PDB entry 3GNI | X-ray diffraction, 2.35 A resolution | chains A and B

[Chain A]
Protein: Protein Mo25
From: Homo sapiens
UniProt: Q9Y376 (CAB39_HUMAN); residues 1-341 here = UniProt positions 1-341
Chain sequence (341 residues; each row starts with the number of its first residue):
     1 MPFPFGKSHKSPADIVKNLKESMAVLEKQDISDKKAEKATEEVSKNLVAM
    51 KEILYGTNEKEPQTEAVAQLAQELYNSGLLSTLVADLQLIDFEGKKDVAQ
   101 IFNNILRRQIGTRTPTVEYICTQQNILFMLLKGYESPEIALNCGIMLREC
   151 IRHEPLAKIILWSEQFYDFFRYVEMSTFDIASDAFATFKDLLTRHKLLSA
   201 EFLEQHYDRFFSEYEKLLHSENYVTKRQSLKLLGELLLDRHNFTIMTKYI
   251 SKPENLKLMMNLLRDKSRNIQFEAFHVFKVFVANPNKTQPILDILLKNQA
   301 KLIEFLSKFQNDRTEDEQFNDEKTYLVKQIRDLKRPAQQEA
Unresolved in the structure: 1, 337-341
Curated features (UniProtKB/Swiss-Prot):
  - mutagenesis: Arg240 (R240A: Abolishes activation of STK11/LKB1; when associated with A-243), Phe243 (F243A: Abolishes activation of STK11/LKB1; when associated with A-240)
Reported in the primary citation:
  - mutagenesis - R227A/M260A: abolished binding to TNP-ATP

[Chain B]
Protein: STRAD alpha
From: Homo sapiens
Notes: fragment: Protein kinase domain
UniProt: Q7RTN6 (STRAA_HUMAN); residue numbers follow UniProt; this construct covers 59-431
Chain sequence (389 residues; numbered -16 to 431; 59 numbers in that range are skipped by the numbering (no residue carries them; nothing is unmodelled there); the number before each row is that of its first residue; numbers below 1 keep their minus sign (Met-16 is residue -16)):
   -16 MAHHHHHHMENLYFQG
    59 MSSFLPEGGCYELLTVIGKGFEDLMTVNLARYKPTGEYVTVRRINLEACS
   109 NEMVTFLQGELHVSKLFNHPNIVPYRATFIADNELWVVTSFMAYGSAKDL
   159 ICTHFMDGMNELAIAYILQGVLKALDYIHHMGYVHRSVKASHILISVDGK
   209 VYLSGLRSNLSMISHGQRQRVVHDFPKYSVKVLPWLSPEVLQQNLQGYDA
   259 KSDIYSVGITACELANGHVPFKDMPATQMLLEKLNGTVPCLLDTSTIPAE
   309 ELTMSPSRSVANSGLSDSLTTSTPRPSNGDSPSHPYHRTFSPHFHHFVEQ
   359 CLQRNPDARPSASTLLNHSFFKQIKRRASEALPELLRPVTPITNFEGSQS
   409 QDHSGIFGLVTNLEELEVDDWEF
Unresolved in the structure: -16, -1, 59, 292-347, 383-385, 402-424
Sequence notes: expression tag (-16 to -1)
Curated features (UniProtKB/Swiss-Prot):
  - modified residue (Phosphothreonine): Thr329, Thr419
  - mutagenesis: Tyr185 (Y185F: Suppresses STK11/LKB1 activation without affecting complex assembly), His231 (H231A: Inhibits interaction with STK11/LKB1; when associated with A-), Phe233 (F233A: Inhibits interaction with STK11/LKB1; when associated with A-), Leu241 (L241A: Inhibits interaction with STK11/LKB1), Gln251 (Q251A: Inhibits interaction with STK11/LKB1), Thr329 (T329A: Loss of STK11/LKB1-mediated phosphorylation), Thr419 (T419A: Loss of STK11/LKB1-mediated phosphorylation)
Small-molecule neighbours: ATP (adenosine-5'-triphosphate): Ile75, Gly76, Lys77, Gly78, Phe79, Glu80, Met83, Val85, Thr98, Arg100, Thr147, Ser148, Phe149, Met150, Gly153, Ser154, Asp157, Lys197, Ser199, His200, Leu202, Arg215
Reported in the primary citation:
  - binding site for ATP: Lys197, His200, Arg215
  - contacts within the chain: Arg100-Glu118 (water-mediated contact), Arg194-Asp232
  - mutagenesis - T98A/R100K/G213D/L214F/R215G: unchanged catalytic activity

[Interface between chain A and chain B]
Pairs across the interface (85):
  Leu26(A) - His-12(B)  hydrogen bond (backbone-side chain)
  Glu27(A) - Ala-15(B)
  Glu27(A) - His-14(B)
  Glu27(A) - His-13(B)  hydrogen bond (backbone-backbone)
  Glu27(A) - His-12(B)
  Lys28(A) - His-12(B)  hydrogen bond (backbone-side chain)
  Gln29(A) - His-13(B)
  Gln29(A) - His-12(B)
  Gln29(A) - His-10(B)  hydrogen bond
  Tyr55(A) - Gly224(B)
  Tyr55(A) - Arg226(B)  hydrogen bond (backbone-side chain)
  Gly56(A) - Arg226(B)
  Thr57(A) - Arg226(B)  hydrogen bond (backbone-side chain)
  Asn58(A) - Arg226(B)
  Ala85(A) - His-14(B)
  Asp86(A) - Ala-15(B)
  Asp86(A) - His-14(B)
  Gln88(A) - His-14(B)
  Gln88(A) - His-12(B)  hydrogen bond (side chain-backbone)
  Gln88(A) - His-9(B)
  Leu89(A) - His-14(B)
  Leu89(A) - His-12(B)
  Phe92(A) - Lys123(B)
  Phe92(A) - Leu124(B)
  Phe92(A) - Asn126(B)
  Glu93(A) - Asn126(B)
  Glu93(A) - Tyr185(B)  hydrogen bond
  Glu93(A) - Met189(B)
  Lys96(A) - Leu124(B)  hydrogen bond (side chain-backbone)
  Lys96(A) - Tyr185(B)  hydrogen bond
  Lys96(A) - Met189(B)  hydrogen bond
  Arg107(A) - His223(B)  hydrogen bond
  Glu138(A) - His-9(B)  salt bridge
  Leu141(A) - Leu124(B)  hydrophobic
  Ile145(A) - His120(B)
  Ser176(A) - Pro64(B)
  Ser176(A) - Thr136(B)
  Ser176(A) - Phe137(B)
  Thr177(A) - Pro64(B)
  Thr177(A) - Thr136(B)
  Phe178(A) - Gln116(B)
  Phe178(A) - Leu119(B)  hydrophobic
  Phe178(A) - Thr136(B)  hydrogen bond (backbone-backbone)
  Phe178(A) - Phe137(B)  hydrophobic
  Phe178(A) - Ile138(B)  hydrophobic
  Phe178(A) - Leu143(B)  hydrophobic
  Asp179(A) - Lys123(B)  salt bridge
  Asp179(A) - Thr136(B)
  Ser182(A) - Gln116(B)  hydrogen bond
  Glu221(A) - Asp140(B)
  Asn222(A) - Asp140(B)
  Tyr223(A) - Leu104(B)  hydrophobic
  Tyr223(A) - Glu105(B)  hydrogen bond
  Tyr223(A) - Asp140(B)  hydrogen bond (backbone-side chain)
  Tyr223(A) - Asn141(B)
  Val224(A) - Leu104(B)  hydrophobic
  Val224(A) - Ile138(B)  hydrophobic
  Arg227(A) - Leu104(B)  hydrogen bond (side chain-backbone)
  Arg227(A) - Cys107(B)  hydrogen bond (side chain-backbone)
  Arg227(A) - Ser108(B)
  Arg227(A) - Asn109(B)  hydrogen bond
  Gln228(A) - Gln116(B)
  Lys231(A) - Asn109(B)
  Lys257(A) - Phe431(B)
  Met260(A) - Trp429(B)  hydrogen bond (backbone-side chain)
  Met260(A) - Phe431(B)  hydrophobic
  Asn261(A) - Trp429(B)
  Asn261(A) - Phe431(B)
  Arg264(A) - Val426(B)  hydrogen bond (side chain-backbone)
  Arg264(A) - Asp427(B)  hydrogen bond (side chain-backbone)
  Arg264(A) - Asp428(B)  salt bridge
  Arg264(A) - Trp429(B)
  Ser267(A) - Glu105(B)  hydrogen bond
  Arg268(A) - Glu105(B)  hydrogen bond (backbone-side chain)
  Asn269(A) - Glu105(B)  hydrogen bond (backbone-side chain)
  Ile294(A) - Phe431(B)  hydrophobic
  Lys297(A) - Glu430(B)  salt bridge
  Asn298(A) - Trp429(B)
  Asn298(A) - Glu430(B)  hydrogen bond (side chain-backbone)
  Lys301(A) - Asp427(B)
  Lys301(A) - Asp428(B)
  Lys301(A) - Trp429(B)
  Lys301(A) - Glu430(B)  salt bridge
  Leu302(A) - Trp429(B)  hydrophobic
  Phe305(A) - Trp429(B)  hydrophobic
Also at the interface, not in a pair above, chain A (47 interface residues in all): Asp183, Glu273, Glu304
Also at the interface, not in a pair above, chain B (37 interface residues in all): Val112, Phe125
The authors on this interface:
  - interface residues, chain A: Phe92(A), Glu93(A), Lys96(A), Arg107(A), Leu141(A), Ile145(A), Phe178(A), Ser182(A), Tyr223(A), Arg227(A), Lys231(A), Asn269(A)
  - hot spots on chain A (mutagenesis) - R227A: abolished binding to STRAD alpha (chain B)
  - hot spots on chain A (mutagenesis) - M260A: unchanged binding to STRAD alpha (chain B)
  - hot spots on chain A (mutagenesis) - R227A: decreased binding to In the presence of ATP or MgATP
  - interface residues, chain B: Leu104(B), Glu105(B), Cys107(B), Ser108(B), Asn109(B), Leu124(B), Asn126(B), Ile138(B), Tyr185(B), His223(B), Gly224(B), Arg226(B), Trp429(B)

[Summary]
Chain A and chain B form an interface of 47 and 37 residues respectively; the contacts include 26 hydrogen
bonds and 5 salt bridges. Polar contacts include Glu138(A)-His-9(B), Asp179(A)-Lys123(B) and
Arg264(A)-Asp428(B). From the paper: a binding site for ATP at Lys197(B), His200(B) and Arg215(B); R227A/M260A
of chain A abolish binding to TNP-ATP; 4 substitutions were tested in all.
Here chain A is Protein Mo25 and chain B is STRAD alpha, both from Homo sapiens. Entry 3GNI (Structure of
STRAD and MO25) was determined by X-ray diffraction.
